PDB entry 5L5U | X-ray diffraction, 2.60 A resolution | chains O and P of the 28 polymer chains in the assembly

== Chain O ==
Name: Proteasome subunit alpha type-2
Organism: Saccharomyces cerevisiae (strain ATCC 204508 / S288c)
Notes: EC 3.4.25.1
Reference sequence: P23639 (PSA2_YEAST); residues 1-250 here = UniProt positions 1-250
Sequence (250 residues; row label = number of the first residue in the row):
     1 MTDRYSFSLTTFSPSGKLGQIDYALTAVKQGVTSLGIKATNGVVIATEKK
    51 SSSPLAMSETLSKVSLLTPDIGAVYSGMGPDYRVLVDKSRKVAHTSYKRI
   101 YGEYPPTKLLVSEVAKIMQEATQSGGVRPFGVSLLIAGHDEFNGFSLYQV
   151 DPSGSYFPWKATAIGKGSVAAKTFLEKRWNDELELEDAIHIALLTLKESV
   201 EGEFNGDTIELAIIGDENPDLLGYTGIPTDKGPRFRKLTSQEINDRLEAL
Curated features (UniProtKB/Swiss-Prot):
  - cross-link: Lys-108 (Glycyl lysine isopeptide (Lys-Gly) (interchain with G-Cter in ubiquitin))

== Chain P ==
Name: Proteasome subunit alpha type-3
Organism: Saccharomyces cerevisiae (strain ATCC 204508 / S288c)
Notes: EC 3.4.25.1
Reference sequence: P23638 (PSA3_YEAST); residues 0-257 here correspond to UniProt positions 1-258 (UniProt number = residue number + 1)
Sequence (258 residues; row label = number of the first residue in the row; numbering starts at 0):
     0 MGSRRYDSRTTIFSPEGRLYQVEYALESISHAGTAIGIMASDGIVLAAER
    50 KVTSTLLEQDTSTEKLYKLNDKIAVAVAGLTADAEILINTARIHAQNYLK
   100 TYNEDIPVEILVRRLSDIKQGYTQHGGLRPFGVSFIYAGYDDRYGYQLYT
   150 SNPSGNYTGWKAISVGANTSAAQTLLQMDYKDDMKVDDAIELALKTLSKT
   200 TDSSALTYDRLEFATIRKGANDGEVYQKIFKPQEIKDILVKTGITKKDED
   250 EEADEDMK
Unresolved in the structure: 0, 245-257
Curated features (UniProtKB/Swiss-Prot):
  - cross-link (Glycyl lysine isopeptide (Lys-Gly)): Lys-99 (interchain with G-Cter in ubiquitin), Lys-198 (interchain with G-Cter in ubiquitin), Lys-230 (interchain with G-Cter in ubiquitin)

== Interface between chain O and chain P ==
Pairs across the interface (67; chain O residue first):
  Arg-4(O) with Ser-2(P), hydrogen bond (backbone-side chain)
  Tyr-5(O) with Ser-2(P); Tyr-5(P)
  Ser-6(O) with Gly-125(P); Leu-127(P)
  Phe-7(O) with Ser-2(P); Tyr-5(P); Asp-6(P); Gly-126(P)
  Ser-8(O) with Gly-126(P), hydrogen bond (backbone-backbone); Leu-127(P); Arg-128(P), hydrogen bond (side chain-backbone)
  Thr-10(O) with Arg-128(P)
  Thr-11(O) with Ser-7(P); Thr-9(P); Gln-20(P)
  Phe-12(O) with Gln-20(P); Tyr-23(P); Ala-24(P), hydrophobic; Ser-27(P); Leu-79(P), hydrophobic; Arg-128(P); Pro-129(P); Gly-131(P)
  Ser-13(O) with Tyr-23(P)
  Pro-14(O) with Tyr-23(P), hydrophobic; Glu-26(P)
  Ser-15(O) with Glu-26(P); His-30(P)
  Gly-16(O) with Tyr-23(P); Glu-26(P); Ser-27(P), hydrogen bond (backbone-side chain)
  Leu-18(O) with Arg-128(P)
  Lys-38(O) with Glu-57(P), salt bridge
  Ser-112(O) with Glu-84(P)
  Lys-116(O) with Ile-85(P)
  Gln-119(O) with Ala-81(P); Asp-82(P), hydrogen bond; Ile-85(P); Arg-128(P)
  Thr-122(O) with Arg-128(P), hydrogen bond (backbone-side chain)
  Gln-123(O) with Tyr-121(P); Leu-127(P); Arg-128(P), hydrogen bond (side chain-backbone); Pro-129(P); Phe-130(P)
  Gly-125(O) with Leu-127(P)
  Ser-153(O) with Ala-81(P)
  Gly-154(O) with Ala-81(P)
  Ser-155(O) with Ala-81(P)
  Tyr-156(O) with Glu-84(P), hydrogen bond
  Phe-157(O) with Leu-56(P), hydrophobic
  Pro-158(O) with Leu-56(P); Glu-57(P), hydrogen bond (backbone-backbone); Thr-60(P); Ser-61(P)
  Trp-159(O) with Ser-53(P); Leu-55(P); Leu-56(P)
  Lys-160(O) with Thr-54(P), hydrogen bond (side chain-backbone); Leu-55(P), hydrogen bond (backbone-backbone); Leu-56(P); Glu-57(P)
  Ala-161(O) with Leu-55(P)
  Leu-175(O) with Leu-55(P), hydrophobic
  Glu-176(O) with Thr-54(P); Leu-55(P)
Also at the interface, not in a pair above, chain O (35 interface residues in all): Ser-124, Tyr-148, Lys-172, Trp-179
Also at the interface, not in a pair above, chain P (32 interface residues in all): Thr-80

== In short ==
Chain O and chain P form an interface of 35 and 32 residues respectively, with 11 hydrogen bonds and 1 salt
bridge. Among the polar pairs are Lys-38(O)/Glu-57(P), Arg-4(O)/Ser-2(P) and Ser-8(O)/Arg-128(P).
Here chain O is Proteasome subunit alpha type-2 and chain P is Proteasome subunit alpha type-3, both from
Saccharomyces cerevisiae (strain ATCC 204508 / S288c). Entry 5L5U (Yeast 20S proteasome with human beta5i
(1-138; V31M) and human beta6 (97-111; 118-133) in complex with ...) was determined by X-ray diffraction,
deposited together with 5L52, 5L54, 5L55, 5L5A, 5L5B, 5L5D and 30 further entries.
